Entry 5IKH (X-ray diffraction, 2.10 A resolution); this record covers chain A.

# Chain A
Name: 5-epi-aristolochene synthase
From: Nicotiana tabacum
Notes: EC 4.2.3.61
Reference sequence: Q40577 (5EAS_TOBAC); residue numbers follow UniProt; this construct covers 1-548
Amino-acid sequence (550 residues; each row starts with the number of its first residue; numbers below 1 keep their minus sign (Gly-1 is residue -1)):
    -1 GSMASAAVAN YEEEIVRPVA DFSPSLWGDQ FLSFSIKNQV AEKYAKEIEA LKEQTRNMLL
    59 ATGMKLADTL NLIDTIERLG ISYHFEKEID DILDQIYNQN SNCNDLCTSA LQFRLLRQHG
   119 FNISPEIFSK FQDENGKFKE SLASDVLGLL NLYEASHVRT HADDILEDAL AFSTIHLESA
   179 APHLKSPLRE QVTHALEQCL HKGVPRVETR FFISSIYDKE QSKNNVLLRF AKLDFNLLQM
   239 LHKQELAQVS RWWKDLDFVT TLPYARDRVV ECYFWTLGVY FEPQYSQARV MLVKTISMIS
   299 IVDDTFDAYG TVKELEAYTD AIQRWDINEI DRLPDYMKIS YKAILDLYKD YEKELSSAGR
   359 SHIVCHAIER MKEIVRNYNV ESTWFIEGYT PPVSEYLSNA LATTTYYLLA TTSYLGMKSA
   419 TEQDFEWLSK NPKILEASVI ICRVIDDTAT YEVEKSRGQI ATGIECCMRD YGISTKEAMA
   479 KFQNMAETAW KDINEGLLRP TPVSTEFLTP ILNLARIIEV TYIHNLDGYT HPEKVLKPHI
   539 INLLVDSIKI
Disordered / not traced: -1 to 12
Differences from the reference sequence: expression tag (-1 to 0); conflict Thr274 (Ala in Q40577), Ile372 (Val in Q40577), Leu406 (Tyr in Q40577), Ile516 (Val in Q40577)
Swiss-Prot annotation at these positions:
  - motif: Asp301 to Asp305 (DDXXD motif)
  - binding site ((2E,6E)-farnesyl diphosphate): Arg264, Asp301, Asp305, Arg441, Asp444
  - binding site (Mg(2+)): Asp301, Asp305, Asp444, Asp445, Thr448, Glu452
Ion coordination: Mg2+ site 1: Asp301, Asp305; Mg2+ site 2 near Asp444 (its only coordinating residue here)
Ligand contacts: 6BW ((2R,5S,10R)-6,10-dimethyl-2-(prop-1-en-2-yl)spiro[4.5]dec-6-ene): Arg264, Arg266, Glu269, Cys270, Trp273, Ile294, Ile297, Ser298, Thr403, Leu407, Thr519, Pro530, Glu531, Leu534
What the authors report for this chain:
  - conformationally variable residues (loop rearrangement): Tyr527
  - catalytic residues: Tyr520 (citing earlier work)

# Summary
Chain A binds compound 6BW. The Mg2+ site 1 is built by Asp301 and Asp305. UniProt lists 5 (2E,6E)-farnesyl
diphosphate-binding residues and 6 Mg2+-binding residues. The paper reports the catalytic residue Tyr520;
conformational variability at Tyr527.
Chain A is 5-epi-aristolochene synthase (Nicotiana tabacum); the structure, Tobacco 5-epi-aristolochene
synthase M4 mutant with (-)-premnaspirodiene, was determined by X-ray diffraction together with 5IK0, 5IK6,
5IK9 and 5IKA from the same study.
